5XG3 - chains A and C of the 4 polymer chains in the assembly; structure by X-ray diffraction, 3.50 A resolution.

== Chain A ==
Name: Chromosome partition protein Smc
Organism: Bacillus subtilis (strain 168)
UniProt: P51834 (SMC_BACSU); the construct has insertions or renumbered stretches relative to UniProt, so the offset changes along the chain: 1-203 = UniProt 1-203; 955-970 = UniProt 204-219; 975-1186 = UniProt 975-1186
Chain sequence (435 residues; row label = number of the first residue in the row; note: 751 numbers in that range are skipped by the numbering (no residue carries them; nothing is unmodelled there)):
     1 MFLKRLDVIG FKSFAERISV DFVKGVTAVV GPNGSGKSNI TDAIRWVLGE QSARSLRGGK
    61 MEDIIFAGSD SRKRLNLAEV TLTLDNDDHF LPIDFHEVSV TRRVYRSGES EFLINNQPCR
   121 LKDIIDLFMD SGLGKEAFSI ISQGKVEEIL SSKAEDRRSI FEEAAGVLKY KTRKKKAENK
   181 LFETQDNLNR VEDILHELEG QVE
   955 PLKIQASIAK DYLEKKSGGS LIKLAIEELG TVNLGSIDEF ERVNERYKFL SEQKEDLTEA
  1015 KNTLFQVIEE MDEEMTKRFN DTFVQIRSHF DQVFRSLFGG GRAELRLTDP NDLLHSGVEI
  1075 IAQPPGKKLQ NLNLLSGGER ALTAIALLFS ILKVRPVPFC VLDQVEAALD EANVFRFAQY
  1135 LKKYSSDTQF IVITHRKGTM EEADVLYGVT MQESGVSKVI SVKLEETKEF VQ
Not modelled in the structure: 16, 50-56, 60, 110, 130-133, 136, 955-990, 1066-1067, 1080, 1084, 1178-1186
Differences from the reference sequence: linker (971-974); engineered mutation Gln1118 (Glu in P51834)
Curated features (UniProtKB/Swiss-Prot):
  - binding site (ATP): Pro32 to Asn39
Bound ions: Mg2+: Gln143 (together with ATP-gamma-S)
Small-molecule neighbours:
  - ATP-gamma-S (AGS; phosphothiophosphoric acid-adenylate ester), molecule 1: Lys12, Ser13, Pro32, Asn33, Gly34, Ser35, Gly36, Lys37, Ser38, Asn39, Arg57, Asp63, Ile65, Phe66, Ala67, Gln143, Gln1118, Met1165, Gly1169
  - ATP-gamma-S (AGS), molecule 2: Pro1078, Lys1081, Leu1083, Leu1088, Leu1089, Ser1090, Gly1091, Glu1093
  - Co2+ (CO): Asp87, His89, His96

== Chain C ==
Name: Segregation and condensation protein A
Organism: Bacillus subtilis
UniProt: A0A1N6WAJ8 (A0A1N6WAJ8_BACIU); residues 167-251 here correspond to UniProt positions 177-261 (UniProt number = residue number + 10)
Chain sequence (89 residues; numbered 167 to 255; the number before each row is that of its first residue):
   167 NRPMETTITR QDIPIEARMN EIVHSLKSRG TRINFMDLFP YEQKEHLVVT FLAVLELMKN
   227 QLVLIEQEHN FSDIYITGSE SIHGAVDKL
Not modelled in the structure: 167-175, 208-210, 247-255
Differences from the reference sequence: expression tag (252-255)

== Chain A / chain C interface ==
Pairs across the interface (28; chain A residue first):
  Ser19(A) - Asn236(C)  hydrogen bond
  Val30(A) - Leu218(C)  hydrophobic
  Pro32(A) - Leu221(C)
  Pro32(A) - Glu222(C)
  Pro32(A) - Lys225(C)  hydrogen bond (backbone-side chain)
  Asn33(A) - Lys225(C)  hydrogen bond (backbone-side chain)
  Gly34(A) - Lys225(C)
  Ser35(A) - Lys225(C)  hydrogen bond
  Met1154(A) - Val214(C)  hydrophobic
  Val1159(A) - Phe237(C)  hydrophobic
  Tyr1161(A) - Asn236(C)
  Gly1162(A) - Leu221(C)
  Thr1164(A) - Leu221(C)
  Thr1164(A) - Met224(C)
  Thr1164(A) - Lys225(C)
  Met1165(A) - Met224(C)
  Met1165(A) - Lys225(C)
  Gln1166(A) - Met224(C)
  Gln1166(A) - Val229(C)
  Gln1166(A) - Leu230(C)
  Ser1168(A) - Gln227(C)
  Val1173(A) - Gln233(C)
  Ile1174(A) - Leu221(C)  hydrophobic
  Ile1174(A) - Gln233(C)
  Ser1175(A) - Gln233(C)
  Ser1175(A) - Asn236(C)
  Ser1175(A) - Phe237(C)
  Lys1177(A) - Phe237(C)
Other interface residues (no listed pair), chain A (24 interface residues in all): Val23, Gly31, Leu1160, Val1163, Glu1167, Val1176
Other interface residues (no listed pair), chain C (15 interface residues in all): Phe201, Leu213, Ile231

== Overview ==
24 residues of chain A face 15 of chain C across their interface; the contacts include 4 hydrogen bonds. Among
the polar pairs are Ser19(A)-Asn236(C), Pro32(A)-Lys225(C) and Asn33(A)-Lys225(C). Bound to chain A:
ATP-gamma-S and Co2+. From UniProt: 8 ATP-binding residues on chain A.
Chain A is Chromosome partition protein Smc (Bacillus subtilis (strain 168)) and chain C is Segregation and
condensation protein A (Bacillus subtilis); the structure, Crystal structure of the ATPgS-engaged Smc head
domain with an extended coiled coil bound to the ..., was determined by X-ray diffraction (same publication as
5XNS, 5NMO, 5NNV, 5XEI and 5XG2).
